PDB entry 3OR1 | X-ray diffraction, 1.76 A resolution | chains D and F of the 6 polymer chains in the assembly

Chain D:
Molecule: Sulfite reductase alpha
Organism: desulfovibrio gigas
Chain sequence (437 residues; each row starts with the number of its first residue):
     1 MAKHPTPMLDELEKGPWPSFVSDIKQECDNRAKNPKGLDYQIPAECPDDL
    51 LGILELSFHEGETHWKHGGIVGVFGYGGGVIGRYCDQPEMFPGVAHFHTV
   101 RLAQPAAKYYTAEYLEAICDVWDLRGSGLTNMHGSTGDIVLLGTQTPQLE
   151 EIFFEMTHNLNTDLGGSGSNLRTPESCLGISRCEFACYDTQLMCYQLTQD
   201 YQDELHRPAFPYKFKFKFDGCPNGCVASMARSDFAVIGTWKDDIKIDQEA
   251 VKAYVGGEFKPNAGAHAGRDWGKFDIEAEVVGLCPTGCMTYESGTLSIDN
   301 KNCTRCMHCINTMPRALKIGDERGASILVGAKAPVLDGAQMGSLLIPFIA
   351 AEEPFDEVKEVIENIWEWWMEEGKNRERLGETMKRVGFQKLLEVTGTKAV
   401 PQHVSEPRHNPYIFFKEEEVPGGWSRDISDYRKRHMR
Unresolved in the structure: 1-2

Chain F:
Molecule: Sulfite reductase gama
Organism: desulfovibrio gigas
Chain sequence (105 residues; each row starts with the number of its first residue):
     1 MAVVEFAGSAFEVDEDGFLNAFDDWCPEWVKYAKGSEGIGAGSADHQKII
    51 DFLQDYYKANGIAPMVRILSKNTGFALKEIYELFPSGPGKGACKMAGLPK
   101 PTGCV
Unresolved in the structure: 1

Chain D / chain F interface:
Pairs across the interface (38):
  Lys66(D) - Glu15(F)  salt bridge
  His67(D) - Thr102(F)
  Gly69(D) - Asp16(F)
  Ile70(D) - Asp16(F)  hydrogen bond (backbone-side chain)
  Ile70(D) - Lys90(F)
  Ile70(D) - Lys100(F)
  Ile70(D) - Pro101(F)
  Val71(D) - Asp16(F)
  Phe74(D) - Ser36(F)
  Phe74(D) - Glu37(F)
  Phe74(D) - Gly38(F)
  Phe74(D) - Pro85(F)  hydrophobic
  Phe74(D) - Ser86(F)
  Gly75(D) - Tyr81(F)
  Gly75(D) - Pro85(F)  hydrogen bond (backbone-backbone)
  Tyr76(D) - Tyr81(F)
  Tyr76(D) - Ser86(F)
  Gly77(D) - Tyr81(F)  hydrogen bond (backbone-side chain)
  Ile81(D) - Val105(F)  hydrophobic
  Tyr84(D) - Glu15(F)
  Tyr84(D) - Asp16(F)  hydrogen bond
  Ser167(D) - Val105(F)
  Gly168(D) - Cys104(F)
  Gly168(D) - Val105(F)
  Arg172(D) - Cys104(F)  hydrogen bond (side chain-backbone)
  Arg207(D) - Leu77(F)
  Arg207(D) - Tyr81(F)
  Pro208(D) - Val66(F)
  Pro208(D) - Leu77(F)
  Pro208(D) - Tyr81(F)
  Ala209(D) - Leu77(F)  hydrophobic
  Pro211(D) - Met65(F)  hydrophobic
  Pro211(D) - Arg67(F)
  Lys213(D) - Cys104(F)
  Met370(D) - Arg67(F)  hydrogen bond (backbone-side chain)
  Glu371(D) - Arg67(F)  hydrogen bond (backbone-side chain)
  Gly373(D) - Arg67(F)  hydrogen bond (backbone-side chain)
  Asn375(D) - Met65(F)
Also at the interface, not in a pair above, chain D (28 interface residues in all): Gly72, Trp369, Glu372, Lys374, Arg376
Also at the interface, not in a pair above, chain F (22 interface residues in all): Phe18, Lys71, Lys78, Gly103

Summary:
The interface between chain D and chain F involves 28 residues on one side and 22 on the other, with 8
hydrogen bonds and 1 salt bridge. Polar pairs include Lys66(D)-Glu15(F), Ile70(D)-Asp16(F) and
Gly77(D)-Tyr81(F).
Here chain D is Sulfite reductase alpha and chain F is Sulfite reductase gama, both from desulfovibrio gigas.
Entry 3OR1 (Crystal structure of dissimilatory sulfite reductase I (DsrI)) was determined by X-ray
diffraction.
